PDB entry 5Z2P | X-ray diffraction, 2.30 A resolution | chains B and H of the 4 polymer chains in the assembly

== Chain B (and H) ==
Name: 2-succinyl-5-enolpyruvyl-6-hydroxy-3-cyclohexene-1-carboxylate synthase
From: Escherichia coli (strain K12)
Notes: EC 2.2.1.9; chain H of this document is another copy of the same molecule, construct and numbering; everything in this record applies to it too
Reference sequence: P17109 (MEND_ECOLI); residue numbers follow UniProt; this construct covers 1-556
Amino-acid sequence (556 residues; row label = number of the first residue in the row):
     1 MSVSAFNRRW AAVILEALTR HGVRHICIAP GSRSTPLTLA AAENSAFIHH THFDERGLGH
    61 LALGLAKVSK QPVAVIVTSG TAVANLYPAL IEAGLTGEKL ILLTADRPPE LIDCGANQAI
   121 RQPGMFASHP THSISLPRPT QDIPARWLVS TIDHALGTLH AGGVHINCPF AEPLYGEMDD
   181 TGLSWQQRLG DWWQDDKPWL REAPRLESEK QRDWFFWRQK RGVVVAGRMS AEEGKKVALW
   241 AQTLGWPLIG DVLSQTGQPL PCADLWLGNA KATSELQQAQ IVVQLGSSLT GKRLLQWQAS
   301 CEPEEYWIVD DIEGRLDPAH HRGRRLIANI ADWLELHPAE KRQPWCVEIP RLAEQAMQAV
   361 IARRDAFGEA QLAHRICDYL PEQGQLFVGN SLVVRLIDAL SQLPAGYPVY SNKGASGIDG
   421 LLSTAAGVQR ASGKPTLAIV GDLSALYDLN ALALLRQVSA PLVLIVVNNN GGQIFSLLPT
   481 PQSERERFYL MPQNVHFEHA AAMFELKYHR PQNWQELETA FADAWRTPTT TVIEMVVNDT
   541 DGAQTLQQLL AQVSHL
Differences from the reference sequence: engineered mutation K413 (Arg in P17109)
Swiss-Prot annotation at these positions:
  - mutagenesis: E55 (E55Q: Loss of activity)
Metal / ion sites: Mn2+: D442, N469, G471 (together with TD6)
Residues lining bound ligands:
  - TD6 ((4S)-4-{3-[(4-amino-2-methylpyrimidin-5-yl)methyl]-5-(2-{[(S)-hydroxy(phosphonooxy)phosphoryl]oxy}ethyl)-4-methyl-1,3lambda~5~-thiazol-2-yl}-4-hydroxybutanoic acid), molecule 1: P30, G31, E55, T78, T81, A82, Q118
  - TD6, molecule 2: N390, S391, L392, V393, R395, K413, S416, G417, I418, D419, G441, D442, L443, S444, Y447, N469, G471, G472, Q473, I474, F475

== Chain B / chain H interface ==
Residue-residue contacts (67):
  R146(B) with A319(H), hydrogen bond (side chain-backbone); H320(H)
  W147(B) with R315(H); H320(H)
  S150(B) with R315(H); H320(H)
  T151(B) with R315(H)
  H154(B) with G314(H); R315(H)
  D191(B) with R322(H), salt bridge
  W192(B) with R322(H)
  D195(B) with R322(H), salt bridge
  W199(B) with H320(H), hydrogen bond (side chain-backbone); H321(H); R322(H); G323(H), hydrogen bond (backbone-backbone)
  L200(B) with R315(H); G323(H); R324(H); R325(H)
  R201(B) with E305(H), salt bridge; G323(H), hydrogen bond (backbone-backbone); R324(H); R325(H), hydrogen bond (backbone-backbone)
  E202(B) with G314(H), hydrogen bond (side chain-backbone); R315(H); R325(H)
  P204(B) with E207(H); I327(H), hydrophobic
  R205(B) with R205(H); L206(H); E207(H), hydrogen bond (backbone-backbone)
  L206(B) with H160(H); P204(H), hydrophobic; R205(H); L206(H), hydrophobic
  E207(B) with P204(H); R205(H), hydrogen bond (backbone-backbone)
  S208(B) with P204(H)
  E209(B) with R205(H), salt bridge
  E305(B) with R201(H), salt bridge
  G314(B) with H154(H); E202(H), hydrogen bond (backbone-side chain)
  R315(B) with W147(H); S150(H); T151(H), hydrogen bond; H154(H); E202(H)
  A319(B) with R146(H), hydrogen bond (backbone-side chain)
  H320(B) with R146(H); W147(H); S150(H); W199(H), hydrogen bond (backbone-side chain)
  H321(B) with W199(H), hydrogen bond (backbone-side chain)
  R322(B) with D191(H), salt bridge; W192(H); D195(H), salt bridge; W199(H)
  G323(B) with W199(H), hydrogen bond (backbone-backbone); L200(H); R201(H), hydrogen bond (backbone-backbone)
  R324(B) with L200(H); R201(H)
  R325(B) with L200(H); R201(H), hydrogen bond (backbone-backbone); E202(H)
  I327(B) with P204(H), hydrophobic
Other interface residues (no listed pair), chain B (31 interface residues in all): L189, A203
Other interface residues (no listed pair), chain H (32 interface residues in all): L189, K197, A203, S208

== Summary ==
31 residues of chain B and 32 residues of chain H are in contact, with 16 hydrogen bonds and 7 salt bridges.
Polar contacts include D191(B)-R322(H), D195(B)-R322(H) and R201(B)-E305(H). Bound to chain B: compound TD6.
From UniProt: one mutagenesis site on chain B.
Chain B and chain H are both 2-succinyl-5-enolpyruvyl-6-hydroxy-3-cyclohexene-1-carboxylate synthase
(Escherichia coli (strain K12)); the structure, ThDP-Mn2+ complex of R413K variant of EcMenD soaked with
2-ketoglutarate for 5 min, was determined by X-ray diffraction (same publication as 5Z2R, 5Z2U and 5EJM).
